9G3Z - chains N and n of the 34 polymer chains in the assembly; structure by electron microscopy, 4.30 A resolution (low resolution: residue-level contacts below are approximate; hydrogen-bond / salt-bridge calls are withheld).

Chain N:
Molecule: Gamma-tubulin complex component 3
Source organism: Sus scrofa
UniProt: F1RN46 (F1RN46_PIG); residue numbers follow UniProt; this construct covers 1-910
Sequence (910 residues; numbered 1 to 910; the number before each row is that of its first residue):
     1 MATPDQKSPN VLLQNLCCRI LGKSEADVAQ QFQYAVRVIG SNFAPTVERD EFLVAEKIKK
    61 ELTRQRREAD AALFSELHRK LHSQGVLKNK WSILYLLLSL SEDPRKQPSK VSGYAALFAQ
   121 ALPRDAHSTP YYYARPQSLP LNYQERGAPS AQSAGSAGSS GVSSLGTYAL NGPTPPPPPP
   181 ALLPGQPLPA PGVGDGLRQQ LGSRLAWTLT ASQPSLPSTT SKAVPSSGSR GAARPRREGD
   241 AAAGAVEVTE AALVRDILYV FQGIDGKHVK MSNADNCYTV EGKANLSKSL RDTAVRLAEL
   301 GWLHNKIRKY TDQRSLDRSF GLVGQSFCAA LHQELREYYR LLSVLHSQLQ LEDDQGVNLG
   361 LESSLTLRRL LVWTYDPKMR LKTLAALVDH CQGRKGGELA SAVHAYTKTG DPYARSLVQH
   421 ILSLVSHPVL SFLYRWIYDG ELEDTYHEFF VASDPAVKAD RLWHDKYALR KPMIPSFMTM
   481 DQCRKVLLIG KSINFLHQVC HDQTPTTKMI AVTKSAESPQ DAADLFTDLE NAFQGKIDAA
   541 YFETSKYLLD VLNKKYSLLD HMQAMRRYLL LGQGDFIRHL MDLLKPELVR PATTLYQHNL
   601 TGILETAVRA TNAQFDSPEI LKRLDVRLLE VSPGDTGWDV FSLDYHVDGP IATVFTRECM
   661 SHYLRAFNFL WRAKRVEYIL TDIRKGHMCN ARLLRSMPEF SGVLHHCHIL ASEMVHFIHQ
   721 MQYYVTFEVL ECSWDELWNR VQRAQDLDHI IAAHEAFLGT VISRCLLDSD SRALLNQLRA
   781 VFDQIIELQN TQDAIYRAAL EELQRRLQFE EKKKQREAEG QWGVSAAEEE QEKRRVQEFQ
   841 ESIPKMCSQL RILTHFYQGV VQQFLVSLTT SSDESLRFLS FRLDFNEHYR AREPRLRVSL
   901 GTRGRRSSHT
Not modelled in the structure: 1-6, 106-243, 504-521, 813-832, 890-910

Chain n:
Molecule: Tubulin gamma chain
Source organism: Sus scrofa
UniProt: A0A287BRH5 (A0A287BRH5_PIG); numbering as in UniProt (aligned over 1-451)
Sequence (451 residues; row label = number of the first residue in the row):
     1 MPREIITLQL GQCGNQIGFE FWKQLCAEHG ISPEGIVEEF ATEGTDRKDV FFYQADDEHY
    61 IPRAVLLDLE PRVIHSILNS PYAKLYNPEN IYLSEHGGGA GNNWASGFSQ GEKIHEDIFD
   121 IIDREADGSD SLEGFVLCHS IAGGTGSGLG SYLLERLNDR YPKKLVQTYS VFPNQDEMSD
   181 VVVQPYNSLL TLKRLTQNAD CVVVLDNTAL NRIATDRLHI QNPSFSQINQ LVSTIMSAST
   241 TTLRYPGYMN NDLIGLIASL IPTPRLHFLM TGYTPLTTDQ SVASVRKTTV LDVMRRLLQP
   301 KNVMVSTGRD RQTNHCYIAI LNIIQGEVDP TQVHKSLQRI RERKLANFIP WGPASIQVAL
   361 SRKSPYLPSA HRVSGLMMAN HTSISSLFES SCQQYDKLRK REAFLEQFRK EDIFKENFDE
   421 LDRSREVVQE LIDEYHAATR PDYISWGTQE Q
Not modelled in the structure: 175-180, 449-451

Interface between chain N and chain n:
Residue-residue contacts - 91 pairs, chain N then chain n:
  R567(N) with P246(n); G247(n); Y248(n)
  L571(N) with Y248(n)
  G572(N) with L360(n)
  Q573(N) with Y245(n); P246(n); G247(n); L360(n)
  G574(N) with G247(n); M249(n); N250(n); N251(n); A359(n); L360(n)
  D575(N) with Y245(n); P246(n); G247(n); Y248(n); M249(n); N250(n); N251(n)
  F576(N) with G247(n); Y248(n); M249(n)
  I577(N) with Y248(n); M249(n)
  R578(N) with Y248(n); M249(n); N250(n)
  H579(N) with N250(n); N251(n); D252(n)
  D582(N) with I254(n); G255(n)
  G602(N) with M1(n)
  I603(N) with M1(n)
  T606(N) with M1(n); P2(n)
  R609(N) with D46(n); R47(n)
  A610(N) with R47(n); V50(n); L243(n); R244(n)
  T611(N) with T45(n); L243(n); R244(n); Y245(n); P246(n)
  N612(N) with R244(n); Y245(n); P246(n)
  A613(N) with P246(n)
  Q614(N) with G44(n); T45(n)
  K685(N) with P262(n); T263(n)
  H687(N) with Y443(n); I444(n)
  M688(N) with L266(n)
  C689(N) with T263(n); P264(n); R265(n); L266(n)
  A691(N) with G447(n)
  R692(N) with R265(n); E434(n)
  L693(N) with R265(n)
  L694(N) with G447(n)
  F700(N) with T448(n)
  S701(N) with T448(n)
  L704(N) with S445(n); T448(n)
  H705(N) with S445(n)
  H708(N) with I444(n); S445(n)
  S712(N) with W351(n)
  V715(N) with G352(n); P353(n)
  H716(N) with P353(n)
  H719(N) with P353(n); A354(n)
  F727(N) with H334(n)
  E731(N) with P330(n); T331(n); H334(n)
  C732(N) with T331(n)
  D735(N) with D329(n); P330(n); T331(n)
Other interface residues (no listed pair), chain N (47 interface residues in all): A607, F615, R684, G686, N690, W734
Other interface residues (no listed pair), chain n (44 interface residues in all): T242, A258, P350, S361

Overview:
47 residues of chain N face 44 of chain n across their interface.
Here chain N is Gamma-tubulin complex component 3 and chain n is Tubulin gamma chain, both from Sus scrofa.
Entry 9G3Z (Structure of the Open gamma-Tubulin Ring Complex from Pig Brain) was determined by electron
microscopy, deposited together with 9G3X, 9G3Y and 9G40.
